3JBG - chains 1 and 4 of the 5 polymer chains in the assembly; structure by electron microscopy, 3.80 A resolution.

[Chain 1]
Name: Capsid protein VP1
From: Human poliovirus 1 Mahoney
UniProtKB: P03300 (POLG_POL1M); residues 1-302 here correspond to UniProt positions 580-881 (UniProt number = residue number + 579)
Chain sequence (302 residues; numbered 1 to 302; the number before each row is that of its first residue):
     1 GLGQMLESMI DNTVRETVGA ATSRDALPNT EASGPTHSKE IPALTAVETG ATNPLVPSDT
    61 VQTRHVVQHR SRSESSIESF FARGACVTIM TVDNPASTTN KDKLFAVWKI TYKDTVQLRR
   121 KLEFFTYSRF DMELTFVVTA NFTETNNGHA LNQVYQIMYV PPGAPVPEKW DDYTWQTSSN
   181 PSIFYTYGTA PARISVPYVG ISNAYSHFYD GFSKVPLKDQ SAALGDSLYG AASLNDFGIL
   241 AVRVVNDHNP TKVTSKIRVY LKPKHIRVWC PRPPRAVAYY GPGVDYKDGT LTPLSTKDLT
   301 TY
Not modelled in the structure: 1-19
Curated features (UniProtKB/Swiss-Prot):
  - region: Gly-1 to Ala-21 (Amphipathic alpha-helix)
  - site: Tyr-302 (Cleavage)

[Chain 4]
Name: Capsid protein VP4
From: Human poliovirus 1 Mahoney
UniProtKB: P03300 (POLG_POL1M); residue numbers follow UniProt; this construct covers 2-69
Chain sequence (69 residues; each row starts with the number of its first residue):
     1 XGAQVSSQKV GAHENSNRAY GGSTINYTTI NYYRDSASNA ASKQDFSQDP SKFTEPIKDV
    61 LIKTAPMLN
Construct notes: modified residue (1)
Modified residues: MYR (myristic acid) at position 1
Curated features (UniProtKB/Swiss-Prot):
  - site: Asn-69 (Cleavage)
  - lipidation: Gly-2 (N-myristoyl glycine)

[Chain 1 / chain 4 interface]
Residue-residue contacts (47; chain 1 residue first):
  Ala-20(1) / Phe-46(4)  hydrophobic
  Ala-21(1) / Phe-46(4)
  Ala-21(1) / Ser-47(4)  hydrogen bond (backbone-backbone)
  Thr-22(1) / Asp-45(4)
  Thr-22(1) / Ser-47(4)
  Ser-23(1) / Lys-43(4)
  Ser-23(1) / Asp-45(4)  hydrogen bond (backbone-backbone)
  Ser-23(1) / Ser-47(4)
  Arg-24(1) / Ser-7(4)  hydrogen bond (side chain-backbone)
  Arg-24(1) / Gln-8(4)
  Arg-24(1) / Lys-9(4)  hydrogen bond (backbone-side chain)
  Glu-40(1) / Thr-64(4)
  Ile-41(1) / Lys-63(4)
  Ile-41(1) / Thr-64(4)  hydrogen bond (backbone-backbone)
  Ile-41(1) / Pro-66(4)  hydrophobic
  Pro-42(1) / Lys-63(4)
  Thr-45(1) / Met-67(4)
  Ala-46(1) / Met-67(4)
  Ala-46(1) / Leu-68(4)  hydrophobic
  Thr-49(1) / Ile-57(4)
  Thr-49(1) / Met-67(4)
  Thr-49(1) / Leu-68(4)
  Gly-50(1) / Pro-56(4)
  Ala-51(1) / Thr-54(4)
  Ala-51(1) / Ile-57(4)  hydrophobic
  Thr-52(1) / Thr-54(4)  hydrogen bond (backbone-backbone)
  Thr-52(1) / Leu-61(4)
  Pro-54(1) / Glu-55(4)
  Pro-54(1) / Leu-61(4)
  Pro-54(1) / Lys-63(4)
  Val-56(1) / Lys-63(4)
  Asp-59(1) / Lys-63(4)  salt bridge
  Ser-71(1) / Lys-9(4)  hydrogen bond
  Ser-76(1) / Asp-45(4)
  Glu-78(1) / Ala-41(4)
  Glu-78(1) / Lys-43(4)
  Glu-78(1) / Asp-45(4)
  Ser-79(1) / Lys-43(4)
  Asp-131(1) / Ala-37(4)
  Ser-195(1) / Ala-37(4)
  Pro-197(1) / Ala-37(4)  hydrophobic
  Lys-264(1) / Ala-37(4)
  Lys-264(1) / Ser-38(4)
  Lys-264(1) / Asn-39(4)  hydrogen bond (side chain-backbone)
  His-265(1) / Asn-39(4)  hydrogen bond (side chain-backbone)
  His-265(1) / Ala-40(4)  hydrogen bond (side chain-backbone)
  Pro-271(1) / Phe-53(4)
Other interface residues (no listed pair), chain 1 (32 interface residues in all): Lys-39, Asn-53, Leu-55, Ala-82, Val-196
Other interface residues (no listed pair), chain 4 (25 interface residues in all): Ser-36, Ala-65

[Overview]
32 residues of chain 1 face 25 of chain 4 across their interface, with 10 hydrogen bonds and 1 salt bridge.
Polar pairs include Asp-59(1)/Lys-63(4), Arg-24(1)/Ser-7(4) and Arg-24(1)/Lys-9(4).
Here chain 1 is Capsid protein VP1 and chain 4 is Capsid protein VP4, both from Human poliovirus 1 Mahoney.
Entry 3JBG (Complex of poliovirus with VHH PVSS21E) was determined by electron microscopy (same publication as
3JBC, 3JBD, 3JBE and 3JBF).
